Entry 9HBL (X-ray diffraction, 2.19 A resolution); this record covers chains B and D of the 4 polymer chains in the assembly.

[Chain B (and D)]
Molecule: Iron-sulfur cluster assembly SufBD family protein MJ0034
Source organism: Methanocaldococcus jannaschii
Notes: chain D of this document is another copy of the same molecule, construct and numbering; everything in this record applies to it too
UniProt: Q60349 (Y034_METJA); residue numbers follow UniProt; this construct covers 1-316
Sequence (321 residues; each row starts with the number of its first residue; numbers below 1 keep their minus sign (Gly-4 is residue -4)):
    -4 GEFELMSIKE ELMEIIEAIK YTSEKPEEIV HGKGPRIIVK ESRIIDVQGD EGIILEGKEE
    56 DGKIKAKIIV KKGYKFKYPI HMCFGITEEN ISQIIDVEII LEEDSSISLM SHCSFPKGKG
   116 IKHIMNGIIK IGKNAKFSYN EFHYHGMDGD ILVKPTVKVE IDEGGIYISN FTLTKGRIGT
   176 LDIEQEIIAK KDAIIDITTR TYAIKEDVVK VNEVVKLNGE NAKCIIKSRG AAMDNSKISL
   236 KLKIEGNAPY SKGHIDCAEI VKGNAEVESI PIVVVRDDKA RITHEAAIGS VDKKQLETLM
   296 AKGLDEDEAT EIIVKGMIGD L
Disordered / not traced: -4 to 27
Differences from the reference sequence: expression tag (-4 to 0)

[Chain B / chain D interface]
Contacting residue pairs - 75 pairs, chain B then chain D:
  Val256(B) with Val270(D), hydrophobic; Asp272(D); Asp273(D)
  Lys257(B) with Asp273(D), salt bridge; Lys274(D)
  Gly258(B) with Asp273(D), hydrogen bond (backbone-side chain)
  Ala260(B) with Val270(D)
  Glu261(B) with Val270(D); Arg271(D), salt bridge
  Val262(B) with Val268(D); Val269(D); Val270(D), hydrogen bond (backbone-backbone)
  Glu263(B) with Val268(D)
  Ser264(B) with Pro266(D); Ile267(D); Val268(D), hydrogen bond (backbone-backbone); His279(D)
  Ile265(B) with Ile265(D), hydrophobic; Ile267(D), hydrophobic
  Pro266(B) with Ser264(D); Pro266(D); His279(D)
  Ile267(B) with Ser264(D); Ile265(D), hydrophobic
  Val268(B) with Val262(D); Glu263(D); Ser264(D), hydrogen bond (backbone-backbone); Ile283(D), hydrophobic
  Val269(B) with Val262(D)
  Val270(B) with Val256(D), hydrophobic; Ala260(D); Glu261(D); Val262(D), hydrogen bond (backbone-backbone); Ile283(D), hydrophobic; Gly284(D)
  Arg271(B) with Glu261(D), salt bridge
  Asp272(B) with Val256(D)
  Asp273(B) with Val256(D); Lys257(D), salt bridge; Gly258(D), hydrogen bond (side chain-backbone); Ser285(D)
  Lys274(B) with Lys257(D); Glu301(D), salt bridge
  Ala275(B) with Gly284(D); Ser285(D), hydrogen bond (backbone-backbone)
  Arg276(B) with Ala282(D); Ile283(D); Ser285(D), hydrogen bond (side chain-backbone); Asp287(D), salt bridge
  Ile277(B) with Ala282(D); Ile283(D), hydrogen bond (backbone-backbone)
  Thr278(B) with Ala281(D); Ala282(D)
  His279(B) with Ser264(D); Pro266(D); His279(D), hydrogen bond; Glu280(D); Ala281(D), hydrogen bond (backbone-backbone)
  Glu280(B) with His279(D)
  Ala281(B) with Thr278(D); His279(D), hydrogen bond (backbone-backbone)
  Ala282(B) with Arg276(D); Ile277(D); Thr278(D)
  Ile283(B) with Val268(D), hydrophobic; Val270(D), hydrophobic; Arg276(D); Ile277(D), hydrogen bond (backbone-backbone)
  Gly284(B) with Val270(D); Ala275(D)
  Ser285(B) with Asp273(D); Ala275(D), hydrogen bond (backbone-backbone); Arg276(D), hydrogen bond (backbone-side chain)
  Asp287(B) with Arg276(D), salt bridge
  Glu301(B) with Lys274(D), salt bridge
Other interface residues (no listed pair), chain B (33 interface residues in all): Lys247, Val286
Other interface residues (no listed pair), chain D (33 interface residues in all): Lys247, Val286

[In short]
The chain B/chain D interface involves 33 residues from each chain; the contacts include 15 hydrogen bonds and
8 salt bridges. Polar contacts include Lys257(B)-Asp273(D), Glu261(B)-Arg271(D) and Lys274(B)-Glu301(D).
Both chains are Iron-sulfur cluster assembly SufBD family protein MJ0034 (Methanocaldococcus jannaschii).
Entry 9HBL (SmsC2B2 complex from M. jannaschii (monoclinic form)) was determined by X-ray diffraction (same
publication as 9H78, 9H7X and 9H7Y).
